PDB entry 4ADF | X-ray diffraction, 4.40 A resolution (low resolution: residue-level contacts below are approximate; hydrogen-bond / salt-bridge calls are withheld) | chains A and D of the 12 polymer chains in the assembly

[Chain A (and D)]
Protein: Secreted protein BARF1
Organism: Human herpesvirus 4
Notes: chain D of this document is another copy of the same molecule, construct and numbering; everything in this record applies to it too
UniProt: P0CW72 (BARF1_EBVG); residue numbers follow UniProt; this construct covers 21-221
Amino-acid sequence (208 residues; numbered 21 to 228; the number before each row is that of its first residue):
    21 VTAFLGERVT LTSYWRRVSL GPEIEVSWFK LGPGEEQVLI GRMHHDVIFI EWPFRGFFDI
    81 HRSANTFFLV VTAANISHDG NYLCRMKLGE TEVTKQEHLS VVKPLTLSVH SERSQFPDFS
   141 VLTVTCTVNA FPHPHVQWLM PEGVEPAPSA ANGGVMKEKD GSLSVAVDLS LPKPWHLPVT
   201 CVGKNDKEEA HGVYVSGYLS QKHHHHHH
Unresolved in the structure: 161-171, 220-228 (chain D: 161-173, 221-228)
Differences from the reference sequence: expression tag (222-228); engineered mutation Ser-169 (Thr in P0CW72)
Disulfide bonds: Cys-146/Cys-201
Glycans and other covalent adducts: N-acetylglucosamine (NAG) linked to Asn-95
UniProt features mapped onto this chain:
  - glycosylation: Asn-95 (N-linked (GlcNAc...) asparagine)

[Interface between chain A and chain D]
Residue-residue contacts - 67 pairs, chain A then chain D:
  Phe-24(A) / Arg-133(D)
  Phe-24(A) / Tyr-218(D)
  Gly-26(A) / Gln-135(D)
  Glu-27(A) / Arg-133(D)
  Glu-27(A) / Gln-135(D)
  Val-122(A) / Tyr-218(D)
  Pro-124(A) / His-130(D)
  Pro-124(A) / Ser-131(D)
  Pro-124(A) / Glu-132(D)
  Leu-125(A) / Val-129(D)
  Leu-125(A) / His-130(D)
  Thr-126(A) / Val-129(D)
  Thr-126(A) / His-130(D)
  Leu-127(A) / Leu-127(D)
  Leu-127(A) / Ser-128(D)
  Leu-127(A) / Val-129(D)
  Ser-128(A) / Leu-127(D)
  Ser-128(A) / Ser-128(D)
  Val-129(A) / Leu-125(D)
  Val-129(A) / Thr-126(D)
  Val-129(A) / Leu-127(D)
  His-130(A) / Pro-124(D)
  His-130(A) / Leu-125(D)
  His-130(A) / Thr-126(D)
  Ser-131(A) / Pro-124(D)
  Ser-131(A) / Glu-208(D)
  Arg-133(A) / Phe-24(D)
  Arg-133(A) / Glu-27(D)
  Gln-135(A) / Glu-27(D)
  Pro-152(A) / Tyr-218(D)
  Asn-205(A) / Tyr-218(D)
  Asp-206(A) / Tyr-218(D)
  Lys-207(A) / Ser-216(D)
  Lys-207(A) / Gly-217(D)
  Lys-207(A) / Tyr-218(D)
  Lys-207(A) / Leu-219(D)
  Glu-208(A) / Ser-131(D)
  Glu-208(A) / Tyr-214(D)
  Glu-208(A) / Ser-216(D)
  Glu-208(A) / Gly-217(D)
  Glu-209(A) / Tyr-214(D)
  Glu-209(A) / Val-215(D)
  Glu-209(A) / Ser-216(D)
  Ala-210(A) / Val-213(D)
  His-211(A) / Gly-212(D)
  His-211(A) / Val-213(D)
  His-211(A) / Val-215(D)
  Gly-212(A) / His-211(D)
  Val-213(A) / Ala-210(D)
  Val-213(A) / His-211(D)
  Tyr-214(A) / Glu-208(D)
  Tyr-214(A) / Glu-209(D)
  Val-215(A) / Glu-209(D)
  Val-215(A) / Ala-210(D)
  Val-215(A) / His-211(D)
  Ser-216(A) / Lys-207(D)
  Ser-216(A) / Glu-208(D)
  Ser-216(A) / Glu-209(D)
  Gly-217(A) / Lys-207(D)
  Gly-217(A) / Glu-208(D)
  Tyr-218(A) / Phe-24(D)
  Tyr-218(A) / Val-122(D)
  Tyr-218(A) / Pro-152(D)
  Tyr-218(A) / Asn-205(D)
  Tyr-218(A) / Asp-206(D)
  Tyr-218(A) / Lys-207(D)
  Leu-219(A) / Lys-207(D)
Other interface residues (no listed pair), chain A (33 interface residues in all): Leu-25, Arg-28, Phe-139
Other interface residues (no listed pair), chain D (34 interface residues in all): Gly-26, Arg-28, Phe-139, Phe-151

[Overview]
Chain A and chain D form an interface of 33 and 34 residues respectively. Covalently linked
N-acetylglucosamine: at Asn-95(A).
Both chains are Secreted protein BARF1 (Human herpesvirus 4). Entry 4ADF (CRYSTAL STRUCTURE OF THE HUMAN
COLONY-STIMULATING FACTOR 1 (hCSF-1) CYTOKINE IN COMPLEX WITH THE VIRAL RECEPTOR ...) was determined by X-ray
diffraction (same publication as 3UEZ, 3UF2, 3UF5 and 4ADQ).
